PDB entry 8HMP | electron microscopy, 2.77 A resolution | chains R and A of the 5 polymer chains in the assembly

[Chain R]
Molecule: G-protein coupled receptor 52
Source organism: Homo sapiens
Reference sequence: Q9Y2T5 (GPR52_HUMAN); numbering as in UniProt (aligned over 1-324)
Sequence (324 residues; numbered 1 to 324; the number before each row is that of its first residue):
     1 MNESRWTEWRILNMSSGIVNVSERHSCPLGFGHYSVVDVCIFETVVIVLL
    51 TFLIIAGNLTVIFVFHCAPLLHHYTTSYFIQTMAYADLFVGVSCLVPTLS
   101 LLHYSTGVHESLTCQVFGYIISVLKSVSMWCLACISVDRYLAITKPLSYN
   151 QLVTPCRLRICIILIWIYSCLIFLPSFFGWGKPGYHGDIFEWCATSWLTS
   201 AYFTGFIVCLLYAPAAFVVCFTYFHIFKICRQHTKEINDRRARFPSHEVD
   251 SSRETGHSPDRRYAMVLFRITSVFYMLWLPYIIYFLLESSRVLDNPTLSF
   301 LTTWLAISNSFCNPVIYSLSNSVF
Unresolved in the structure: 1-25, 248-261
Disulfides: Cys-27/Cys-40, Cys-114/Cys-193
Construct notes: conflict Trp-130 (Ala in Q9Y2T5), Pro-314 (Cys in Q9Y2T5)
Residues lining bound ligands: EN6 (N-(2-hydroxyethyl)-5-(hydroxymethyl)-3-methyl-1-[2-[[3-(trifluoromethyl)phenyl]methyl]-1-benzothiophen-7-yl]pyrazole-4-carboxamide): Ser-26, Tyr-34, Ser-35, Asp-38, Val-39, Cys-40, Ile-41, Glu-43, Thr-44, Ile-47, Cys-94, Thr-98, Leu-101, Phe-117, Tyr-185, His-186, Asp-188, Ile-189, Phe-190, Glu-191, Ala-194, Pro-296, Ser-299, Phe-300, Thr-303, Trp-304, Ile-307
From the paper describing this entry:
  - binding site for EN6: Asp-38, Phe-117, Glu-191, Phe-300, Trp-304
  - conformationally variable residues (side-chain flip): Tyr-34, Asp-38, Phe-117, Phe-300, Trp-304
  - contacts within the chain: Asp-138/Arg-139 (salt bridge)

[Chain A]
Molecule: Guanine nucleotide-binding protein G(s) subunit alpha isoforms short
Source organism: Homo sapiens
Reference sequence: P63092 (GNAS2_HUMAN); residue numbers follow UniProt; this construct covers 5-63, 204-254, 265-394
Sequence (249 residues; numbered 5 to 394; 141 numbers in that range are skipped by the numbering (no residue carries them; nothing is unmodelled there); the number before each row is that of its first residue):
     5 GNSKTEDQRNEEKAQREANKKIEKQLQKDKQVYRATHRLLLLGADNSGKS
    55 TIVKQMRIL
   195 HGGSGGSGGTSGIFETKFQVDKVNFHMFDVGGQRDERRKWIQCFNDVTAI
   245 IFVVDSSDYN
   265 RLQEALNLFKSIWNNRWLRTISVILFLNKQDLLAEKVLAGKSKIEDYFPE
   315 FARYTTPEDATPEPGEDPRVTRAKYFIRDEFLRISTASGDGRHYCYPHFT
   365 CAVDTENARRIFNDCRDIIQRMHLRQYELL
Unresolved in the structure: 5-8, 195-200
Construct notes: engineered mutation Asp-49 (Gly in P63092), Asn-50 (Glu in P63092), Asp-249 (Ala in P63092), Asp-252 (Ser in P63092), Ala-372 (Ile in P63092), Ile-375 (Val in P63092); linker (196-203)

[How chain R and chain A interact]
Residue-residue contacts (52):
  Tyr-74(R) / Lys-34(A)
  Arg-139(R) / Tyr-391(A)
  Ala-142(R) / His-387(A)  hydrogen bond (backbone-side chain)
  Ile-143(R) / Gln-384(A)  hydrogen bond (backbone-side chain)
  Ile-143(R) / His-387(A)
  Ile-143(R) / Leu-388(A)  hydrophobic
  Ile-143(R) / Tyr-391(A)
  Pro-146(R) / Arg-380(A)
  Pro-146(R) / Ile-383(A)  hydrophobic
  Pro-146(R) / Gln-384(A)
  Leu-147(R) / His-41(A)  hydrogen bond (backbone-side chain)
  Leu-147(R) / Val-217(A)
  Leu-147(R) / Phe-219(A)  hydrophobic
  Leu-147(R) / Phe-376(A)  hydrophobic
  Leu-147(R) / Ile-383(A)  hydrophobic
  Asn-150(R) / Arg-38(A)
  Gln-151(R) / Lys-216(A)
  Thr-154(R) / Gln-35(A)
  Pro-155(R) / Gln-35(A)
  Ile-226(R) / Tyr-391(A)
  Phe-227(R) / Glu-392(A)
  Ile-229(R) / Gln-384(A)
  Ile-229(R) / Leu-388(A)  hydrophobic
  Cys-230(R) / Leu-388(A)  hydrophobic
  Cys-230(R) / Glu-392(A)  hydrogen bond
  Cys-230(R) / Leu-394(A)  hydrophobic
  His-233(R) / Gln-384(A)  hydrogen bond
  His-233(R) / Arg-385(A)
  His-233(R) / Leu-388(A)
  Glu-236(R) / Arg-385(A)  salt bridge
  Ile-237(R) / Tyr-358(A)
  Ile-237(R) / Arg-385(A)
  Arg-240(R) / Leu-346(A)
  Arg-240(R) / Cys-359(A)  hydrogen bond (side chain-backbone)
  Arg-240(R) / Pro-361(A)
  Arg-243(R) / Pro-321(A)
  Arg-243(R) / Asp-343(A)  salt bridge
  Phe-244(R) / Arg-342(A)
  Phe-244(R) / Asp-343(A)
  Phe-244(R) / Leu-346(A)  hydrophobic
  Phe-244(R) / Thr-350(A)
  Ser-246(R) / Thr-350(A)  hydrogen bond (side chain-backbone)
  His-247(R) / Ala-351(A)
  Tyr-263(R) / Gln-390(A)
  Ala-264(R) / Gln-390(A)
  Ala-264(R) / Tyr-391(A)
  Met-265(R) / Gln-390(A)
  Met-265(R) / Tyr-391(A)
  Met-265(R) / Leu-393(A)
  Phe-268(R) / Tyr-391(A)
  Phe-268(R) / Glu-392(A)
  Arg-269(R) / Tyr-391(A)
Interface residues without a listed pair, chain R (29 interface residues in all): Thr-144, Thr-234
Interface residues without a listed pair, chain A (33 interface residues in all): Ala-39, Tyr-318, Arg-347, Cys-379, Asp-381

[Summary]
The interface between chain R and chain A involves 29 residues on one side and 33 on the other; the contacts
include 7 hydrogen bonds and 2 salt bridges. Polar contacts include Glu-236(R)/Arg-385(A),
Arg-243(R)/Asp-343(A) and Ala-142(R)/His-387(A). The paper reports a binding site for EN6 at Asp-38(R),
Phe-117(R) and Glu-191(R) among others; conformational variability at Tyr-34(R), Asp-38(R) and Phe-117(R)
among others.
Here chain R is G-protein coupled receptor 52 and chain A is Guanine nucleotide-binding protein G(s) subunit
alpha isoforms short, both from Homo sapiens. Entry 8HMP (GPR52 with Gs and c17) was determined by electron
microscopy.
